7UV9 - chains D and I of the 11 polymer chains in the assembly; structure by electron microscopy, 3.20 A resolution.

# Chain D
Molecule: Histone H2B type 1-C/E/F/G/I
Source organism: Homo sapiens
Reference sequence: P62807 (H2B1C_HUMAN); residues 1-125 here correspond to UniProt positions 2-126 (UniProt number = residue number + 1)
Chain sequence (125 residues; numbered 1 to 125; the number before each row is that of its first residue):
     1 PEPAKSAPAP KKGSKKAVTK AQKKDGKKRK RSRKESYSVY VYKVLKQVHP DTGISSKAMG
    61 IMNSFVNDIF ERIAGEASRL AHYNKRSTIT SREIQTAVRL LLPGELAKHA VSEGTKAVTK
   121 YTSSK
Unresolved in the structure: 1-30, 125
UniProt features mapped onto this chain:
  - modified residue: Pro1 (N-acetylproline), Glu2 (ADP-ribosyl glutamic acid), Lys5 (N6-(2-hydroxyisobutyryl)lysine), Ser6 (ADP-ribosylserine), Lys11 (N6-(beta-hydroxybutyryl)lysine), Lys12 (N6-(2-hydroxyisobutyryl)lysine), Ser14 (Phosphoserine), Lys15 (N6-acetyllysine), Lys16 (N6-(beta-hydroxybutyryl)lysine), Lys20 (N6-(2-hydroxyisobutyryl)lysine), Lys23 (N6-(2-hydroxyisobutyryl)lysine), Lys24 (N6-(2-hydroxyisobutyryl)lysine), Lys34 (N6-(2-hydroxyisobutyryl)lysine), Glu35 (PolyADP-ribosyl glutamic acid), Ser36 (Phosphoserine), Lys43 (N6-(2-hydroxyisobutyryl)lysine), Lys46 (N6-(2-hydroxyisobutyryl)lysine), Lys57 (N6,N6-dimethyllysine), Arg79 (Dimethylated arginine), Lys85 (N6,N6,N6-trimethyllysine) and 6 more in UniProt
  - glycosylation: Ser112 (O-linked (GlcNAc) serine)
  - cross-link (Glycyl lysine isopeptide (Lys-Gly)): Lys5 (interchain with G-Cter in SUMO2), Lys20 (interchain with G-Cter in SUMO2), Lys34 (interchain with G-Cter in ubiquitin), Lys120 (interchain with G-Cter in ubiquitin)

# Chain I
Molecule: 185-nt DNA strand
Source organism: synthetic construct
Sequence (185 nucleotides; numbered -92 to 92; the number before each row is that of its first residue; numbers below 1 keep their minus sign (DA-92 is residue -92)):
   -92 ATCGCTGTTC AATACATGCA CAGGATGTAT ATATCTGACA CGTGCCTGGA GACTAGGGAG
   -32 TAATCCCCTT GGCGGTTAAA ACGCGGGGGA CAGCGCGTAC GTGCGTTTAA GCGGTGCTAG
    28 AGCTGTCTAC GACCAATTGA GCGGCCTCGG CACCGGGATT CTCCAGGGCG GCCGCGTATA
    88 GGGAT
Unresolved in the structure: -92 to -71, 76-92

# How chain D and chain I interact
Pairs across the interface - 12 pairs, chain D then chain I:
  Ser32(D) with DC30(I), hydrogen bond to the phosphate
  Arg33(D) with DT-46(I), hydrogen bond to the sugar
  Tyr42(D) with DA-53(I), hydrogen bond to the phosphate
  Gly53(D) with DA-53(I), phosphate contact
  Ile54(D) with DC-54(I), sugar contact; DA-53(I), hydrogen bond to the phosphate
  Ser55(D) with DC-54(I), phosphate contact
  Ser56(D) with DC-54(I), phosphate contact
  Arg86(D) with DA-34(I), hydrogen bond to the phosphate; DG-33(I), salt bridge to the phosphate
  Ser87(D) with DA-34(I), phosphate contact
  Thr88(D) with DA-34(I), phosphate contact
Also at the interface, not in a pair above, chain I (9 interface residues in all): DC-52, DC-47, DG-35

# Summary
10 residues of chain D and 9 residues of chain I are in contact; the contacts include 5 hydrogen bonds and 1
salt bridge. Polar contacts include Arg33(D)-DT-46(I), Ser32(D)-DC30(I) and Tyr42(D)-DA-53(I).
Chain D is Histone H2B type 1-C/E/F/G/I (Homo sapiens) and chain I is a 185-nt DNA strand (synthetic
construct); the structure, KDM2A-nucleosome structure stabilized by H3K36C-UNC8015 covalent conjugate, was
determined by electron microscopy together with 7UVA from the same study.
